PDB entry 8JLZ | electron microscopy, 3.09 A resolution | chains B and G of the 5 polymer chains in the assembly

Chain B:
Molecule: Guanine nucleotide-binding protein G(I)/G(S)/G(T) subunit beta-1
Organism: Homo sapiens
UniProtKB: P62873 (GBB1_HUMAN); residue numbers follow UniProt; this construct covers 2-340
Sequence (358 residues; each row starts with the number of its first residue; numbers below 1 keep their minus sign (Met-17 is residue -17)):
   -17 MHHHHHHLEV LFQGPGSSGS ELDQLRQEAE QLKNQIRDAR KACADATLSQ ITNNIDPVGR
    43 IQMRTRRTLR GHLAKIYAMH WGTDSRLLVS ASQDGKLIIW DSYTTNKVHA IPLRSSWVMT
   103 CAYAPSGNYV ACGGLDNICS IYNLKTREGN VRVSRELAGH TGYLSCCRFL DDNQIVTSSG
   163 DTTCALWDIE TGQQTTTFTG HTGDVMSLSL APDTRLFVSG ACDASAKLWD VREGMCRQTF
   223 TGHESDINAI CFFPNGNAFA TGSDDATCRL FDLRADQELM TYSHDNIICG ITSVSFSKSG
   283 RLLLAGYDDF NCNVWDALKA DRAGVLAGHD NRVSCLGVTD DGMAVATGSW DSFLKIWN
Unresolved in the structure: -17 to 2
Construct notes: initiating methionine (-17); expression tag (-16 to 1)
Swiss-Prot annotation at these positions:
  - modified residue: Ser2 (N-acetylserine), His266 (Phosphohistidine)
  - natural variant: Leu30 (L30F: In MRD42; uncertain significance), Arg52 (R52G: In MRD42), Gly64 (G64V: In MRD42), Asp76 (D76E: In MRD42; D76G: In MRD42), Gly77 (G77S: In MRD42), Lys78 (K78R: In MRD42), Ile80 (I80N: In MRD42; I80T: In MRD42), His91 (H91R: In MRD42; uncertain significance), Ala92 (A92T: In MRD42), Pro94 (P94S: In MRD42), Leu95 (L95P: In MRD42), Arg96 (R96L: In MRD42), 5 further natural variant entries in UniProt

Chain G:
Molecule: Guanine nucleotide-binding protein G(I)/G(S)/G(O) subunit gamma-2
Organism: Homo sapiens
UniProtKB: P59768 (GBG2_HUMAN); residue numbers follow UniProt; this construct covers 5-62
Sequence (58 residues; numbered 5 to 62; the number before each row is that of its first residue):
     5 NTASIAQARK LVEQLKMEAN IDRIKVSKAA ADLMAYCEAH AKEDPLLTPV PASENPFR
Unresolved in the structure: 5-7

How chain B and chain G interact:
Pairs across the interface (60):
  Leu7(B) - Ala12(G)  hydrophobic
  Leu7(B) - Val16(G)  hydrophobic
  Leu14(B) - Leu19(G)
  Leu14(B) - Lys20(G)
  Ile18(B) - Glu22(G)
  Ile18(B) - Ala23(G)  hydrophobic
  Ala21(B) - Arg27(G)
  Cys25(B) - Arg27(G)
  Cys25(B) - Ile28(G)
  Cys25(B) - Lys29(G)
  Cys25(B) - Val30(G)
  Asp27(B) - Lys29(G)
  Asp27(B) - Val30(G)
  Asp27(B) - Ser31(G)
  Ala28(B) - Val30(G)
  Ile33(B) - Ala34(G)  hydrophobic
  Ile33(B) - Met38(G)  hydrophobic
  Thr34(B) - Met38(G)
  Ile37(B) - Met38(G)  hydrophobic
  Val40(B) - Leu51(G)  hydrophobic
  Met45(B) - Leu50(G)  hydrophobic
  Arg48(B) - Phe61(G)
  Arg48(B) - Arg62(G)
  Arg49(B) - Phe61(G)
  Ser84(B) - Phe61(G)
  Tyr85(B) - Pro60(G)
  Tyr85(B) - Phe61(G)  hydrophobic
  Met217(B) - Met21(G)  hydrophobic
  Cys218(B) - Gln18(G)
  Cys218(B) - Met21(G)
  Arg219(B) - Glu22(G)
  Gln220(B) - Glu22(G)
  Gln220(B) - Ile25(G)
  Thr221(B) - Glu22(G)
  Asn237(B) - Tyr40(G)
  Arg256(B) - Arg27(G)
  Arg256(B) - Ile28(G)  hydrogen bond (backbone-backbone)
  Arg256(B) - Asp36(G)  salt bridge
  Ala257(B) - Ile28(G)
  Asp258(B) - Ile25(G)
  Asp258(B) - Arg27(G)  salt bridge
  Leu261(B) - Val30(G)  hydrophobic
  Ser279(B) - Asp48(G)  hydrogen bond
  Ser281(B) - Tyr40(G)
  Ser281(B) - Cys41(G)
  Ser281(B) - His44(G)
  Ser281(B) - Asp48(G)  hydrogen bond
  Ser281(B) - Leu51(G)
  Gly282(B) - Cys41(G)
  Arg283(B) - Leu51(G)
  Leu284(B) - Leu51(G)  hydrophobic
  Leu300(B) - Met38(G)  hydrophobic
  Leu300(B) - Cys41(G)  hydrophobic
  Gly324(B) - Pro49(G)
  Met325(B) - Pro49(G)  hydrophobic
  Met325(B) - Asn59(G)
  Met325(B) - Pro60(G)
  Ala326(B) - Phe61(G)  hydrophobic
  Asn340(B) - Asn59(G)
  Asn340(B) - Phe61(G)
Also at the interface, not in a pair above, chain B (54 interface residues in all): Leu4, Glu10, Ala11, Gln17, Arg22, Ala26, Leu30, Ile43, Thr181, Phe235, Pro236, Leu252, Asp254, Gln259, Lys280, Asp323, Val327, Ile338
Also at the interface, not in a pair above, chain G (35 interface residues in all): Arg13, Lys14, Asn24, Asp26, Ala33, Leu37, Glu47

Summary:
54 residues of chain B face 35 of chain G across their interface, with 3 hydrogen bonds and 2 salt bridges.
Polar contacts include Arg256(B)-Asp36(G), Asp258(B)-Arg27(G) and Ser279(B)-Asp48(G).
Here chain B is Guanine nucleotide-binding protein G(I)/G(S)/G(T) subunit beta-1 and chain G is Guanine
nucleotide-binding protein G(I)/G(S)/G(O) subunit gamma-2, both from Homo sapiens. Entry 8JLZ (ST1936-5HT6R
complex) was determined by electron microscopy.
